PDB entry 8IJB | electron microscopy, 3.23 A resolution | chains B and C of the 5 polymer chains in the assembly

[Chain B]
Molecule: Guanine nucleotide-binding protein G(I)/G(S)/G(T) subunit beta-1
Source organism: Homo sapiens
UniProtKB: P62873 (GBB1_HUMAN); residues 4-340 here = UniProt positions 4-340
Amino-acid sequence (337 residues; row label = number of the first residue in the row):
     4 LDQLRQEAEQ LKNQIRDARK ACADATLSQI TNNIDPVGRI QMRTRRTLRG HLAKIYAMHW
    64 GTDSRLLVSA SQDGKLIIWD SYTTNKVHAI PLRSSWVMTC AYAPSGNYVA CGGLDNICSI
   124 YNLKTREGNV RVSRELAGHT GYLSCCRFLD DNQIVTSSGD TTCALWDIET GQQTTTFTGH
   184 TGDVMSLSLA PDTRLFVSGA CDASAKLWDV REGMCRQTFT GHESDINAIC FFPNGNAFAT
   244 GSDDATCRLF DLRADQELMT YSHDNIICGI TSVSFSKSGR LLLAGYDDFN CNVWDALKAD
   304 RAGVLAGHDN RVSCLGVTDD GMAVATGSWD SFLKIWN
Swiss-Prot annotation at these positions:
  - modified residue: His266 (Phosphohistidine)
  - natural variant: Leu30 (L30F: In MRD42; uncertain significance), Arg52 (R52G: In MRD42), Gly64 (G64V: In MRD42), Asp76 (D76E: In MRD42; D76G: In MRD42), Gly77 (G77S: In MRD42), Lys78 (K78R: In MRD42), Ile80 (I80N: In MRD42; I80T: In MRD42), His91 (H91R: In MRD42; uncertain significance), Ala92 (A92T: In MRD42), Pro94 (P94S: In MRD42), Leu95 (L95P: In MRD42), Arg96 (R96L: In MRD42), 5 further natural variant entries in UniProt

[Chain C]
Molecule: Guanine nucleotide-binding protein G(i) subunit alpha-1
Source organism: Homo sapiens
UniProtKB: P63096 (GNAI1_HUMAN); residues 4-354 here = UniProt positions 4-354
Amino-acid sequence (351 residues; numbered 4 to 354; the number before each row is that of its first residue):
     4 TLSAEDKAAV ERSKMIDRNL REDGEKAARE VKLLLLGAGE SGKSTIVKQM KIIHEAGYSE
    64 EECKQYKAVV YSNTIQSIIA IIRAMGRLKI DFGDSARADD ARQLFVLAGA AEEGFMTAEL
   124 AGVIKRLWKD SGVQACFNRS REYQLNDSAA YYLNDLDRIA QPNYIPTQQD VLRTRVKTTG
   184 IVETHFTFKD LHFKMFDVGA QRSERKKWIH CFEGVTAIIF CVALSDYDLV LAEDEEMNRM
   244 HESMKLFDSI CNNKWFTDTS IILFLNKKDL FEEKIKKSPL TICYPEYAGS NTYEEAAAYI
   304 QCQFEDLNKR KDTKEIYTHF TCSTDTKNVQ FVFDAVTDVI IKNNLKDCGL F
Unresolved in the structure: 54-181, 234-240
Sequence notes: engineered mutation Ala203 (Gly in P63096), Ser326 (Ala in P63096)
Swiss-Prot annotation at these positions:
  - region: Lys35 to Thr48 (G1 motif), Asp173 to Thr181 (G2 motif), Phe196 to Gly202, Gln204, Arg205 (G3 motif), Ile265 to Asp272 (G4 motif), Thr324, Cys325, Thr327 to Thr329 (G5 motif)
  - binding site (GTP): Glu43 to Thr48, Ser151, Leu175 to Thr181, Asp200 to Gly202, Gln204, Asn269 to Asp272
  - binding site (Mg(2+)): Ser47, Thr181
  - modified residue: Arg178 (ADP-ribosylarginine), Gln204 (Deamidated glutamine), Cys351 (ADP-ribosylcysteine)
  - natural variant: Gly40 (G40C: In NEDHISB; G40R: In NEDHISB), Gly45 (G45D: In NEDHISB), Thr48 (T48I: In NEDHISB; T48K: In NEDHISB), Gln52 (Q52P: In NEDHISB), Ser75 (deletion: In NEDHISB; uncertain significance), Gln172 (deletion: In NEDHISB), Asp173 (D173V: In NEDHISB), Glu186 to Phe189 (deletion: In NEDHISB; uncertain significance), Cys224 (C224Y: In NEDHISB), Lys270 (K270N: In NEDHISB; K270R: In NEDHISB), Asp272 (D272G: In NEDHISB), Val332 (V332E: In NEDHISB; uncertain significance)
  - mutagenesis: Gly42 (G42R: Abolishes switch to an activated conformation and dissociation from beta and gamma subunits upon GTP binding. Abolishes interaction with RGS family members), Glu116 (E116L: Enhances interaction (inactive GDP-bound) with RGS14), Gln147 (Q147L: Enhances interaction (inactive GDP-bound) with RGS14), Glu245 (E245L: Enhances interaction (inactive GDP-bound) with RGS14)

[How chain B and chain C interact]
Contacting residue pairs (36):
  Leu55(B) with Leu23(C); Gly27(C)
  Lys57(B) with Glu216(C), salt bridge
  Tyr59(B) with His213(C), hydrogen bond; Cys214(C)
  Gln75(B) with Cys214(C)
  Lys78(B) with Leu23(C); Asp26(C), salt bridge
  Ile80(B) with Leu23(C), hydrophobic
  Asn88(B) with Ser16(C), hydrogen bond
  Lys89(B) with Ser16(C), hydrogen bond (backbone-side chain); Ile19(C); Asp20(C), salt bridge
  Val90(B) with Arg15(C), hydrogen bond (backbone-side chain)
  His91(B) with Arg15(C)
  Ala92(B) with Ile19(C), hydrophobic
  Trp99(B) with Ile184(C); Glu186(C); Phe199(C), hydrophobic; Cys214(C); Phe215(C), hydrophobic
  Met101(B) with Cys214(C), hydrophobic
  Leu117(B) with Gln204(C)
  Asn119(B) with Gly183(C)
  Gly144(B) with Gln204(C)
  Tyr145(B) with Gln204(C); Ser206(C); Lys210(C)
  Asp186(B) with Ser206(C); Glu207(C), hydrogen bond (side chain-backbone)
  Met188(B) with Lys210(C)
  Cys204(B) with Lys210(C)
  Asp228(B) with Lys209(C), salt bridge; Lys210(C), salt bridge
  Arg314(B) with Trp258(C)
  Trp332(B) with His213(C)
Other interface residues (no listed pair), chain B (28 interface residues in all): Gly53, Asp118, His142, Asn230, Asp246
Other interface residues (no listed pair), chain C (25 interface residues in all): Val13, Lys35, Thr182, Trp211

[Overview]
28 residues of chain B and 25 residues of chain C are in contact; the contacts include 5 hydrogen bonds and 5
salt bridges. Polar pairs include Lys57(B)-Glu216(C), Lys78(B)-Asp26(C) and Lys89(B)-Asp20(C).
Here chain B is Guanine nucleotide-binding protein G(I)/G(S)/G(T) subunit beta-1 and chain C is Guanine
nucleotide-binding protein G(i) subunit alpha-1, both from Homo sapiens. Entry 8IJB (Cryo-EM structure of
human HCAR2-Gi complex with acipimox) was determined by electron microscopy (same publication as 8IJ3, 8IJA
and 8IJD).
